Entry 9G03 (electron microscopy, 2.10 A resolution); this record covers chains B and E of the 5 polymer chains in the assembly.

# Chain B
Name: Carbon monoxide dehydrogenase/acetyl-CoA synthase beta subunit
Source organism: Clostridium autoethanogenum DSM 10061
Notes: EC 1.2.7.4
Sequence (630 residues; numbered 2 to 631; the number before each row is that of its first residue):
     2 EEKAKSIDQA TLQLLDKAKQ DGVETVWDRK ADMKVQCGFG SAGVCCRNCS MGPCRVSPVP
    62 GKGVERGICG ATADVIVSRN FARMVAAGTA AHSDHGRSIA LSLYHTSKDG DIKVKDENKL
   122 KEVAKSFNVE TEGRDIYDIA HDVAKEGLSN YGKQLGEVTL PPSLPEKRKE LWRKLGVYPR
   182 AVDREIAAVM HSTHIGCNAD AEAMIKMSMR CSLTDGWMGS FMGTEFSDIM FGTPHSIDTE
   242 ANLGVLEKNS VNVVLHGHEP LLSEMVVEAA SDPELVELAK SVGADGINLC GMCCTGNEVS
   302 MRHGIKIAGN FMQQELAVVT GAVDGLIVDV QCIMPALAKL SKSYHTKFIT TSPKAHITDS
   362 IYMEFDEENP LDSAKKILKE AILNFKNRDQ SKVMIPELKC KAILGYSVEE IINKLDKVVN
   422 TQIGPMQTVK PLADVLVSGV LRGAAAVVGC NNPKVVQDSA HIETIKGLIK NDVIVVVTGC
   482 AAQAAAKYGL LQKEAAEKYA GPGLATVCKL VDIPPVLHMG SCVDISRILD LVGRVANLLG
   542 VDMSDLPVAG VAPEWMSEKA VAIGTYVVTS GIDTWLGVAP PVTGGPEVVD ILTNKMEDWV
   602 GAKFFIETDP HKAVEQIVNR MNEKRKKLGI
Disordered / not traced: 2
Metal / ion sites: 4Fe-4S cluster Fe site 1: C38, C46 (shared with 2 residues of chain C); 4Fe-4S cluster Fe site 2: C47, C50, C55, C70; Fe(3)-Ni(1)-S(4) cluster Fe: H259, C295, C333, C451, C481, C523
Residues lining bound ligands:
  - Fe(3)-Ni(1)-S(4) cluster (RQM): H259, C294, C295, F312, C333, G450, C451, G480, C481, C523, M557, S558, K560
  - 4Fe-4S cluster (SF4), molecule 1: C38, F40, G41, C46, R48, R56
  - 4Fe-4S cluster (SF4), molecule 2: C47, R48, N49, C50, M52, G53, C55, G68, I69, C70, A72, I77, R80, I196

# Chain E
Name: Ferredoxin
Source organism: Clostridium autoethanogenum DSM 10061
UniProt: A0A3M0T3C4 (A0A3M0T3C4_9CLOT); residues 1-57 here = UniProt positions 1-57
Sequence (57 residues; row label = number of the first residue in the row):
     1 MAYKITEDCV SCGSCASECP ADAISQGDSQ FVIDPEKCIE CGNCANVCPV GAPVEES
Disordered / not traced: 1-2, 55-57
Metal / ion sites: 4Fe-4S cluster Fe site 1: C9, C12, C15, C48; 4Fe-4S cluster Fe site 2: C19, C38, C41, C44
Residues lining bound ligands:
  - 4Fe-4S cluster (SF4), molecule 1: Y3, C19, P20, A21, A23, I24, I33, C38, I39, E40, C41, G42, N43, C44
  - 4Fe-4S cluster (SF4), molecule 2: I5, C9, V10, S11, C12, G13, S14, C15, F31, V47, C48, P49, V50, A52, P53

# Interface between chain B and chain E
Contacting residue pairs - 5 pairs, chain B then chain E:
  V36(B) - E18(E)
  V36(B) - V47(E)  hydrophobic
  R56(B) - S11(E)  hydrogen bond (side chain-backbone)
  R56(B) - C12(E)  hydrogen bond (side chain-backbone)
  R56(B) - G13(E)
Interface residues without a listed pair, chain B (4 interface residues in all): K35, F40
Interface residues without a listed pair, chain E (9 interface residues in all): Q26, F31, N46, C48

# Overview
4 residues of chain B face 9 of chain E across their interface, with 2 hydrogen bonds. Among the polar pairs
are R56(B)-S11(E) and R56(B)-C12(E). Chain B binds 4Fe-4S cluster and Fe(3)-Ni(1)-S(4) cluster. Chain E binds
4Fe-4S cluster.
Chain B is Carbon monoxide dehydrogenase/acetyl-CoA synthase beta subunit and chain E is Ferredoxin, both from
Clostridium autoethanogenum DSM 10061; the structure, Structure of carbon monoxide dehydrogenase/acetyl-CoA
synthase (CODH/ACS) in complex with ferredoxin (Clostridium autoethanogenum), was determined by electron
microscopy, deposited together with 9FZY, 9FZZ, 9G00, 9G01, 9G02 and 9G7I.
